Entry 9G6X (electron microscopy, 3.70 A resolution); this record covers chains A and C of the 3 polymer chains in the assembly.

[Chain A]
Protein: Protein tweety homolog 2
From: Homo sapiens
UniProt: Q9BSA4 (TTYH2_HUMAN); residue numbers follow UniProt; this construct covers 2-534
Amino-acid sequence (599 residues; numbered 0 to 598; the number before each row is that of its first residue; numbering starts at 0):
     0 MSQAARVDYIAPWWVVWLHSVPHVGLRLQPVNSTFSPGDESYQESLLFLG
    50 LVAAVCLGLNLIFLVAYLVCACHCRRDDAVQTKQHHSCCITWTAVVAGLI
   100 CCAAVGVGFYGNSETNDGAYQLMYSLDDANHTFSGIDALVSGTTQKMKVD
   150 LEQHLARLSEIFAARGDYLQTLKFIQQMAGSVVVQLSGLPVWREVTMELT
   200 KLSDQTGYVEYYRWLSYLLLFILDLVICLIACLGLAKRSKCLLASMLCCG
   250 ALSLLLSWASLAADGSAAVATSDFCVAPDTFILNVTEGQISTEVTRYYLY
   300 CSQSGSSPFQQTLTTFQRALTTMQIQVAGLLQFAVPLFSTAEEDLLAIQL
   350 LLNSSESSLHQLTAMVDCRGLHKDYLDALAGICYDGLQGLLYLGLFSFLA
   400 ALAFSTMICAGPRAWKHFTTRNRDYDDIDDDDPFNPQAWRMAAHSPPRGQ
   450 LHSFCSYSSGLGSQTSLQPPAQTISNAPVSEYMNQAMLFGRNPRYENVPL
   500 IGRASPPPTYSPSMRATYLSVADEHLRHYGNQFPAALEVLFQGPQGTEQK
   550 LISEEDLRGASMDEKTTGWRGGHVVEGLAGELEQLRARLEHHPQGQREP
Unresolved in the structure: 0-5, 74-87, 417-598
Differences from the reference sequence: initiating methionine (0); expression tag (1, 535-598)
Disulfides: Cys-274/Cys-382, Cys-300/Cys-367
Glycans and other covalent adducts: N-acetylglucosamine (NAG) linked to Asn-31, Asn-129, Asn-283, Asn-352
Swiss-Prot annotation at these positions:
  - motif: Arg-164 to Asp-166 (RGD), Pro-506 to Tyr-509 (PY-motif)
  - binding site (Ca(2+)): Glu-113, Asp-116
  - site: Arg-164 (Essential for the formation of the channel-pore)
  - modified residue: Thr-199 (Phosphothreonine), Ser-504 (Phosphoserine)
  - glycosylation: Asn-31 (N-linked (GlcNAc...) asparagine), Asn-129 (N-linked (GlcNAc) asparagine), Asn-283 (N-linked (GlcNAc...) asparagine), Asn-352 (N-linked (GlcNAc) asparagine)
From the paper describing this entry:
  - mutagenesis - G165P/D166E/Q169R/F173R: abolished binding to nanogold-labelled APOE

[Chain C]
Protein: sybody 1
From: Vicugna pacos
Notes: antibody fragment or engineered binder
Amino-acid sequence (141 residues; numbered 0 to 140; the number before each row is that of its first residue; numbering starts at 0):
     0 SQVQLVESGGGLVQAGGSLRLSCTASGFPVAFAQMKWYRQAPGKEREWVA
    50 AIWSMGNETTYADSVKGRFTISRDNAKNTVYLQMNSLKPEDTAVYYCAVE
   100 VGYGYHGQGTQVTVSAGRAGEQKLISEEDLNSAVDHHHHHH
Unresolved in the structure: 0, 115-140
Disulfides: Cys-22/Cys-96

[Interface between chain A and chain C]
Pairs across the interface - 16 pairs, chain A then chain C:
  Arg-164(A) / Asn-74(C)  hydrogen bond (side chain-backbone)
  Arg-164(A) / Ala-75(C)  hydrogen bond (side chain-backbone)
  Arg-164(A) / Asn-77(C)
  Asp-166(A) / Pro-28(C)
  Asp-166(A) / Asn-77(C)  hydrogen bond
  Tyr-167(A) / Asn-74(C)
  Gln-169(A) / Ser-25(C)
  Gln-169(A) / Gly-26(C)
  Thr-170(A) / Pro-28(C)
  Phe-173(A) / Tyr-102(C)
  Ile-324(A) / Met-54(C)
  Gly-328(A) / Phe-31(C)
  Gly-328(A) / Met-54(C)
  Leu-329(A) / Phe-31(C)
  Phe-332(A) / Arg-72(C)
  Phe-332(A) / Asn-74(C)
Interface residues without a listed pair, chain A (13 interface residues in all): Gly-165, Gln-325, Leu-336
Interface residues without a listed pair, chain C (13 interface residues in all): Gln-1, Phe-27, Lys-76

[Overview]
Chain A and chain C each contribute 13 residues to their interface; the contacts include 3 hydrogen bonds.
Polar contacts include Arg-164(A)/Asn-74(C), Arg-164(A)/Ala-75(C) and Asp-166(A)/Asn-77(C).
N-acetylglucosamine is covalently linked to Asn-31(A), Asn-129(A), Asn-283(A) and Asn-352(A). The paper
reports that G165P/D166E/Q169R/F173R of chain A abolish binding to nanogold-labelled APOE.
Here chain A is Protein tweety homolog 2 (Homo sapiens) and chain C is sybody 1 (Vicugna pacos). Entry 9G6X
(Cryo-EM structure of TTYH2 in complex with sybody 1 in GDN) was determined by electron microscopy (same
publication as 9G71 and 9QNR).
